Entry 1OJ5 (X-ray diffraction, 2.21 A resolution); this record covers chains A and B.

== Chain A ==
Molecule: Steroid receptor coactivator 1A
Organism: Mus musculus
Notes: fragment: nco-a1 pas-b domain, residues 257-385
UniProtKB: O61202 (O61202); numbering as in UniProt (aligned over 257-367)
Chain sequence (132 residues; row label = number of the first residue in the row):
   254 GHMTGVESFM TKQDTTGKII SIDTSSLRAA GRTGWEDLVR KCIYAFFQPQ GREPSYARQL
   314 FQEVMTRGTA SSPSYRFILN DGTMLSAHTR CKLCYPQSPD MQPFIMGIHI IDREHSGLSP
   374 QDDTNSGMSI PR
Unresolved in the structure: 254-258, 350-353, 368-385
Construct notes: engineered mutation Arg-343 (Lys in O61202)

== Chain B ==
Molecule: Signal transducer and activator of transcription 6
Notes: fragment: stat6 lxxll motif, residues 795-808
UniProtKB: P42226 (STA6_HUMAN); residues 795-808 here = UniProt positions 795-808
Chain sequence (14 residues; each row starts with the number of its first residue):
   795 LPPTEQDLTK LLLE
Curated features (UniProtKB/Swiss-Prot):
  - motif: Leu-802 to Leu-806 (LXXLL motif)
  - mutagenesis: Leu-802 (L802A: Abolishes the interaction with NCOA1; when associated with A-805), Leu-805 (L805A: Abolishes the interaction with NCOA1; when associated with A-802)

== How chain A and chain B interact ==
Contacting residue pairs (13; chain A residue first):
  Ile-272(A) with Leu-805(B), hydrophobic
  Ile-273(A) with Leu-805(B)
  Ser-274(A) with Leu-805(B)
  Ile-275(A) with Leu-802(B), hydrophobic; Leu-805(B), hydrophobic
  Thr-277(A) with Leu-806(B)
  Arg-293(A) with Glu-799(B), salt bridge; Leu-802(B); Thr-803(B), hydrogen bond
  Ile-296(A) with Pro-797(B), hydrophobic; Leu-802(B), hydrophobic
  Phe-300(A) with Pro-796(B), hydrophobic; Pro-797(B)
Interface residues without a listed pair, chain A (11 interface residues in all): Trp-288, Glu-289, Val-292
Interface residues without a listed pair, chain B (8 interface residues in all): Leu-795
From the paper, about this interface:
  - residue pairs: Arg-293(A)/Thr-803(B) (hydrogen bond), Arg-293(A)/Glu-799(B)
  - interface residues, chain A: Ile-272(A), Ile-273(A), Ile-275(A), Thr-277(A), Trp-288(A), Val-292(A), Ile-296(A), Phe-300(A)

== In short ==
The interface between chain A and chain B involves 11 residues on one side and 8 on the other; the contacts
include 1 hydrogen bond and 1 salt bridge. Polar pairs include Arg-293(A)/Glu-799(B) and
Arg-293(A)/Thr-803(B). The paper describes a hydrogen bond between Arg-293(A) and Thr-803(B); a contact
between Arg-293(A) and Glu-799(B). From the paper: interface residues Ile-272(A), Ile-273(A) and Ile-275(A)
among others.
Here chain A is Steroid receptor coactivator 1A (Mus musculus) and chain B is Signal transducer and activator
of transcription 6. Entry 1OJ5 (Crystal structure of the Nco-A1 PAS-B domain bound to the STAT6
transactivation domain LXXLL motif) was determined by X-ray diffraction.
